2ZLX - chains A and B; structure by X-ray diffraction, 2.80 A resolution.

[Chain A]
Protein: Hemoglobin subunit alpha
Organism: Equus caballus
UniProtKB: P01958 (HBA_HORSE); residues 1-141 here correspond to UniProt positions 2-142 (UniProt number = residue number + 1)
Sequence (141 residues; numbered 1 to 141; the number before each row is that of its first residue):
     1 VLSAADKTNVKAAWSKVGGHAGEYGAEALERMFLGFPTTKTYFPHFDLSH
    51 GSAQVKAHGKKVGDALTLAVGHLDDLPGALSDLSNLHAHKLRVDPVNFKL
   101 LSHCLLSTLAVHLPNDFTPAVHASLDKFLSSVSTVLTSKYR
Disordered / not traced: 141
Sequence notes: conflict D82 (Asn83 in P01958), N85 (Asp86 in P01958)
Ion coordination: heme Fe near H87 (its only coordinating residue here)
Small-molecule neighbours: heme (HEM): M32, T39, Y42, F43, H45, H58, K61, V62, A65, L66, L83, L86, H87, L91, V93, N97, F98, L101, L136
Curated features (UniProtKB/Swiss-Prot):
  - binding site (O2): H58
  - binding site (heme b): H87
  - modified residue: S3 (Phosphoserine), K7 (N6-succinyllysine), T8 (Phosphothreonine), K11 (N6-succinyllysine), K16 (N6-acetyllysine), Y24 (Phosphotyrosine), K40 (N6-succinyllysine), S49 (Phosphoserine), S102 (Phosphoserine), T108 (Phosphothreonine), S124 (Phosphoserine), S131 (Phosphoserine), T134 (Phosphothreonine), T137 (Phosphothreonine), S138 (Phosphoserine)

[Chain B]
Protein: Hemoglobin subunit beta
Organism: Equus caballus
UniProtKB: P02062 (HBB_HORSE); residues 1-146 here = UniProt positions 1-146
Sequence (146 residues; each row starts with the number of its first residue):
     1 VQLSGEEKAAVLALWDKVNEEEVGGEALGRLLVVYPWTQRFFDSFGDLSN
    51 PGAVMGNPKVKAHGKKVLHSFGEGVHHLDNLKGTFAALSELHCDKLHVDP
   101 ENFRLLGNVLVVVLARHFGKDFTPELQASYQKVVAGVANALAHKYH
Ion coordination: heme Fe near H92 (its only coordinating residue here)
Small-molecule neighbours: heme (HEM): T38, F41, F42, F45, H63, K66, V67, S70, F71, L88, H92, L96, V98, N102, F103, L106, L141
Curated features (UniProtKB/Swiss-Prot):
  - binding site (heme b): H63, H92
  - modified residue: V1 (N-acetylvaline), S44 (Phosphoserine), K59 (N6-acetyllysine), K82 (N6-acetyllysine), C93 (S-nitrosocysteine), K144 (N6-acetyllysine)

[How chain A and chain B interact]
Residue-residue contacts - 32 pairs, chain A then chain B:
  R31(A) with F122(B), hydrogen bond (side chain-backbone); T123(B); P124(B); Q127(B)
  L34(A) with P124(B); E125(B)
  G35(A) with A128(B)
  F36(A) with R104(B); Q131(B)
  H103(A) with N108(B); V112(B); Q127(B); Q131(B), hydrogen bond
  S107(A) with V112(B); A115(B); Q127(B)
  A110(A) with V112(B); R116(B)
  V111(A) with A115(B); G119(B); K120(B)
  P114(A) with R116(B), hydrogen bond (backbone-side chain)
  F117(A) with R30(B), hydrogen bond (backbone-side chain); V112(B), hydrophobic; R116(B)
  T118(A) with R30(B)
  P119(A) with R30(B); M55(B), hydrophobic
  H122(A) with R30(B); V34(B)
  A123(A) with V34(B)
  D126(A) with Y35(B), hydrogen bond
Other interface residues (no listed pair), chain A (17 interface residues in all): E30, A120
Other interface residues (no listed pair), chain B (20 interface residues in all): V33, V111

[Overview]
17 residues of chain A face 20 of chain B across their interface, with 5 hydrogen bonds. Polar contacts
include R31(A)-F122(B), H103(A)-Q131(B) and P114(A)-R116(B). Ligands of chain A: heme. Bound to chain B: heme.
Here chain A is Hemoglobin subunit alpha and chain B is Hemoglobin subunit beta, both from Equus caballus.
Entry 2ZLX (Horse methemoglobin high salt, pH 7.0 (66% relative humidity)) was determined by X-ray diffraction
(same publication as 2ZLT, 2ZLU, 2ZLV and 2ZLW).
